Entry 3OEI (X-ray diffraction, 2.15 A resolution); this record covers chains A and C of the 4 polymer chains in the assembly.

[Chain A]
Molecule: RelJ (Antitoxin Rv3357)
Source organism: Mycobacterium tuberculosis
Reference sequence: P65067 (Y3357_MYCTU); numbering as in UniProt (aligned over 1-91)
Amino-acid sequence (98 residues; row label = number of the first residue in the row):
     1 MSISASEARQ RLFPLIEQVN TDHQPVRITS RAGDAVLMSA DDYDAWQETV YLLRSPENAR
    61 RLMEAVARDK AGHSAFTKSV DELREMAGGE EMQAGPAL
Disordered / not traced: 1, 89-98
Sequence notes: expression tag (92-98)

[Chain C]
Molecule: RelK (Toxin Rv3358)
Source organism: Mycobacterium tuberculosis
Notes: EC 3.1.-.-
Reference sequence: P64528 (Y3358_MYCTU); residues 2-85 here = UniProt positions 2-85
Amino-acid sequence (96 residues; row label = number of the first residue in the row; numbers below 1 keep their minus sign (His-10 is residue -10)):
   -10 HHHHHHDDDD KVRSVNFDPD AWEDFLFWLA ADRKTARRIT RLIGEIQRDP FSGIGKPEPL
    50 QGELSGYWSR RIDDEHRLVY RAGDDEVTML KARYHY
Disordered / not traced: -10 to 0
Sequence notes: expression tag (-10 to 1)
Ligand contacts: citrate anion (FLC): Arg27, Arg30, Ile43, Gly44
Reported in the primary citation:
  - catalytic residues: Glu47, His84 (proposed by the authors, not directly observed)

[Chain A / chain C interface]
Residue-residue contacts (70):
  Asp42(A) with Gln50(C), hydrogen bond (backbone-side chain)
  Asp44(A) with Glu47(C)
  Ala45(A) with Glu47(C); Pro48(C)
  Trp46(A) with Gln50(C)
  Glu48(A) with Leu49(C); Ser58(C), hydrogen bond; Arg66(C), salt bridge
  Thr49(A) with Leu49(C); Gln50(C), hydrogen bond (side chain-backbone)
  Tyr51(A) with Glu64(C), hydrogen bond (side chain-backbone); Arg66(C); Tyr83(C), hydrogen bond (backbone-side chain)
  Leu52(A) with Leu49(C), hydrophobic; Arg66(C); Val68(C), hydrophobic
  Arg54(A) with Tyr83(C)
  Ser55(A) with Tyr83(C); His84(C), hydrogen bond (side chain-backbone); Tyr85(C)
  Glu57(A) with His84(C); Tyr85(C)
  Asn58(A) with Arg82(C); Tyr83(C); His84(C), hydrogen bond (side chain-backbone)
  Arg61(A) with Asp9(C), salt bridge; Lys80(C); His84(C)
  Leu62(A) with Leu53(C), hydrophobic
  Met63(A) with Glu52(C); Leu53(C), hydrophobic
  Ala65(A) with Asp7(C); Leu79(C)
  Val66(A) with Leu53(C), hydrophobic; Tyr56(C); Leu79(C), hydrophobic
  Arg68(A) with Asp7(C), salt bridge; Asp9(C)
  Asp69(A) with Tyr56(C), hydrogen bond; Arg70(C), salt bridge
  Lys70(A) with Tyr56(C)
  Ser74(A) with Pro8(C)
  Ala75(A) with Asn5(C); Phe6(C)
  Phe76(A) with Asn5(C); Phe6(C), hydrogen bond (backbone-backbone); Pro8(C), hydrophobic; Trp11(C), hydrophobic
  Thr77(A) with Val4(C); Asn5(C), hydrogen bond
  Lys78(A) with Val4(C), hydrogen bond (backbone-backbone); Phe6(C); Trp11(C)
  Val80(A) with Val4(C), hydrophobic; Gln36(C)
  Leu83(A) with Phe6(C), hydrophobic; Trp11(C), hydrophobic; Phe14(C), hydrophobic; Thr29(C); Ile32(C), hydrophobic
  Arg84(A) with Thr29(C); Arg30(C)
  Met86(A) with Trp11(C), hydrophobic; Leu18(C), hydrophobic; Arg22(C), hydrogen bond (backbone-side chain)
  Ala87(A) with Arg22(C), hydrogen bond (backbone-side chain); Ala25(C); Arg26(C), hydrogen bond (backbone-side chain); Thr29(C)
  Gly88(A) with Arg22(C), hydrogen bond (backbone-side chain)
Other interface residues (no listed pair), chain A (33 interface residues in all): Asp41, Leu53
Other interface residues (no listed pair), chain C (38 interface residues in all): Leu15, Lys45, Asp63, Thr77

[In short]
The interface between chain A and chain C involves 33 residues on one side and 38 on the other; the contacts
include 15 hydrogen bonds and 4 salt bridges. Polar contacts include Glu48(A)-Arg66(C), Arg61(A)-Asp9(C) and
Arg68(A)-Asp7(C). Ligands of chain C: citrate anion. From the paper: catalytic residues Glu47(C) and His84(C).
Here chain A is RelJ (Antitoxin Rv3357) and chain C is RelK (Toxin Rv3358), both from Mycobacterium
tuberculosis. Entry 3OEI (Crystal structure of Mycobacterium tuberculosis RelJK (Rv3357-Rv3358-RelBE3)) was
determined by X-ray diffraction together with 3G5O from the same study.
